8V3G - chains B and H of the 8 polymer chains in the assembly; structure by electron microscopy, 3.10 A resolution.

# Chain B
Name: Small conductance calcium-activated potassium channel protein 2
Organism: Rattus norvegicus
UniProt: P70604 (KCNN2_RAT); numbering as in UniProt (aligned over 118-478)
Amino-acid sequence (361 residues; each row starts with the number of its first residue):
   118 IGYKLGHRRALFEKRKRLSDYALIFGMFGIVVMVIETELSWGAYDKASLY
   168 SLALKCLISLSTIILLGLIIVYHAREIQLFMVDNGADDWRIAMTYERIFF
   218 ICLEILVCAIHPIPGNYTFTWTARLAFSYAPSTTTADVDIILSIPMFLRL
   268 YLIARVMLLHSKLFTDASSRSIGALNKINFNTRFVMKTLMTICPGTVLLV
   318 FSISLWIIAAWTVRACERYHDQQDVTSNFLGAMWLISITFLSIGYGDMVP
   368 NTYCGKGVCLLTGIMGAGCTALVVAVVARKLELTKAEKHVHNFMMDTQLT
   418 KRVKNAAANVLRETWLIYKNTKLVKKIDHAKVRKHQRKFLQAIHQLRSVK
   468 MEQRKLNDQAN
Disulfide bonds: Cys-333/Cys-371
Ion coordination: K+ site 1: Ser-359, Ile-360 (shared with 2 residues of chain A; 2 residues of chain C; 2 residues of chain D); K+ site 2: Ser-359 (shared with 1 residue of chain A; 1 residue of chain C; 1 residue of chain D)
Swiss-Prot annotation at these positions:
  - modified residue: Tyr-161 (Phosphotyrosine)
From the paper describing this entry:
  - binding site for ucl1684: Phe-244
  - mutagenesis - F244S: unchanged binding to AP14145
  - mutagenesis - S359T/A384T: abolished binding to AP14145
  - mutagenesis - S359T/A384T: unchanged binding to UCL1684

# Chain H
Name: Calmodulin-1
Organism: Rattus norvegicus
UniProt: P0DP29 (CALM1_RAT); residues 2-147 here correspond to UniProt positions 3-148 (UniProt number = residue number + 1)
Amino-acid sequence (146 residues; row label = number of the first residue in the row):
     2 DQLTEEQIAEFKEAFSLFDKDGDGTITTKELGTVMRSLGQNPTEAELQDM
    52 INEVDADGNGTIDFPEFLTMMARKMKDTDSEEEIREAFRVFDKDGNGYIS
   102 AAELRHVMTNLGEKLTDEEVDEMIREADIDGDGQVNYEEFVQMMTA
Ion coordination: Ca2+ site 1: Asp-24, Thr-26, Glu-31; Ca2+ site 2: Asp-56, Asn-60, Thr-62, Glu-67
Swiss-Prot annotation at these positions:
  - binding site (Ca(2+)): Asp-20, Asp-22, Asp-24, Thr-26, Glu-31, Asp-56, Asp-58, Asn-60, Thr-62, Glu-67, Asp-93, Asp-95, Asn-97, Tyr-99, Glu-104, Asp-129, Asp-131, Asp-133, Gln-135, Glu-140
  - modified residue: Lys-21 (N6-acetyllysine), Thr-44 (Phosphothreonine), Ser-81 (Phosphoserine), Lys-94 (N6-acetyllysine), Tyr-99 (Phosphotyrosine), Ser-101 (Phosphoserine), Thr-110 (Phosphothreonine), Lys-115 (N6,N6,N6-trimethyllysine), Tyr-138 (Phosphotyrosine)
  - cross-link: Lys-21 (Glycyl lysine isopeptide (Lys-Gly) (interchain with G-Cter in SUMO2))

# Chain B / chain H interface
Pairs across the interface - 25 pairs, chain B then chain H:
  Gly-119(B) / Gln-3(H)
  Gly-119(B) / Leu-4(H)
  Tyr-120(B) / Asp-2(H)
  Leu-122(B) / Leu-4(H)  hydrophobic
  Leu-122(B) / Gln-8(H)
  Leu-122(B) / Phe-12(H)  hydrophobic
  Leu-122(B) / Ala-73(H)  hydrophobic
  Gly-123(B) / Asp-2(H)
  Gly-123(B) / Gln-3(H)
  Gly-123(B) / Leu-4(H)
  His-124(B) / Asp-2(H)
  Arg-125(B) / Met-76(H)
  Arg-126(B) / Gln-8(H)
  Val-199(B) / Lys-77(H)
  Asp-200(B) / Met-76(H)
  Asp-200(B) / Lys-77(H)
  Asp-200(B) / Asp-78(H)
  Asn-201(B) / Thr-79(H)  hydrogen bond
  Ala-284(B) / Glu-11(H)
  Ser-285(B) / Ala-15(H)
  Ser-288(B) / Met-72(H)
  Ala-291(B) / Lys-75(H)
  Leu-292(B) / Phe-19(H)  hydrophobic
  Leu-292(B) / Gln-41(H)
  Asn-293(B) / Gln-41(H)  hydrogen bond
Interface residues without a listed pair, chain B (20 interface residues in all): Ile-118, Gly-202, Arg-287, Ile-289
Interface residues without a listed pair, chain H (20 interface residues in all): Leu-18, Leu-39, Leu-69, Thr-70

# Overview
Chain B and chain H each contribute 20 residues to their interface, with 2 hydrogen bonds. Among the polar
pairs are Asn-201(B)/Thr-79(H) and Asn-293(B)/Gln-41(H). Curated annotation (UniProt) lists 20 Ca2+-binding
residues on chain H. From the paper: a binding site for ucl1684 at Phe-244(B); S359T/A384T of chain B abolish
binding to AP14145.
Chain B is Small conductance calcium-activated potassium channel protein 2 and chain H is Calmodulin-1, both
from Rattus norvegicus; the structure, Cryo-EM structure of the KCa2.2 channel with inhibitor UCL 1684, was
determined by electron microscopy together with 8V2G, 8V2H and 9EIO from the same study.
